7R04 - chains A and B; structure by electron microscopy, 3.70 A resolution.

== Chain A (and B) ==
Protein: Isoform I of Neurofibromin
Organism: Homo sapiens
Notes: chain B of this document is another copy of the same molecule, construct and numbering; everything in this record applies to it too
UniProt: P21359 (NF1_HUMAN), isoform P21359-2; residues 1-2818 here = UniProt positions 1-2818
Sequence (2818 residues; numbered 1 to 2818; the number before each row is that of its first residue):
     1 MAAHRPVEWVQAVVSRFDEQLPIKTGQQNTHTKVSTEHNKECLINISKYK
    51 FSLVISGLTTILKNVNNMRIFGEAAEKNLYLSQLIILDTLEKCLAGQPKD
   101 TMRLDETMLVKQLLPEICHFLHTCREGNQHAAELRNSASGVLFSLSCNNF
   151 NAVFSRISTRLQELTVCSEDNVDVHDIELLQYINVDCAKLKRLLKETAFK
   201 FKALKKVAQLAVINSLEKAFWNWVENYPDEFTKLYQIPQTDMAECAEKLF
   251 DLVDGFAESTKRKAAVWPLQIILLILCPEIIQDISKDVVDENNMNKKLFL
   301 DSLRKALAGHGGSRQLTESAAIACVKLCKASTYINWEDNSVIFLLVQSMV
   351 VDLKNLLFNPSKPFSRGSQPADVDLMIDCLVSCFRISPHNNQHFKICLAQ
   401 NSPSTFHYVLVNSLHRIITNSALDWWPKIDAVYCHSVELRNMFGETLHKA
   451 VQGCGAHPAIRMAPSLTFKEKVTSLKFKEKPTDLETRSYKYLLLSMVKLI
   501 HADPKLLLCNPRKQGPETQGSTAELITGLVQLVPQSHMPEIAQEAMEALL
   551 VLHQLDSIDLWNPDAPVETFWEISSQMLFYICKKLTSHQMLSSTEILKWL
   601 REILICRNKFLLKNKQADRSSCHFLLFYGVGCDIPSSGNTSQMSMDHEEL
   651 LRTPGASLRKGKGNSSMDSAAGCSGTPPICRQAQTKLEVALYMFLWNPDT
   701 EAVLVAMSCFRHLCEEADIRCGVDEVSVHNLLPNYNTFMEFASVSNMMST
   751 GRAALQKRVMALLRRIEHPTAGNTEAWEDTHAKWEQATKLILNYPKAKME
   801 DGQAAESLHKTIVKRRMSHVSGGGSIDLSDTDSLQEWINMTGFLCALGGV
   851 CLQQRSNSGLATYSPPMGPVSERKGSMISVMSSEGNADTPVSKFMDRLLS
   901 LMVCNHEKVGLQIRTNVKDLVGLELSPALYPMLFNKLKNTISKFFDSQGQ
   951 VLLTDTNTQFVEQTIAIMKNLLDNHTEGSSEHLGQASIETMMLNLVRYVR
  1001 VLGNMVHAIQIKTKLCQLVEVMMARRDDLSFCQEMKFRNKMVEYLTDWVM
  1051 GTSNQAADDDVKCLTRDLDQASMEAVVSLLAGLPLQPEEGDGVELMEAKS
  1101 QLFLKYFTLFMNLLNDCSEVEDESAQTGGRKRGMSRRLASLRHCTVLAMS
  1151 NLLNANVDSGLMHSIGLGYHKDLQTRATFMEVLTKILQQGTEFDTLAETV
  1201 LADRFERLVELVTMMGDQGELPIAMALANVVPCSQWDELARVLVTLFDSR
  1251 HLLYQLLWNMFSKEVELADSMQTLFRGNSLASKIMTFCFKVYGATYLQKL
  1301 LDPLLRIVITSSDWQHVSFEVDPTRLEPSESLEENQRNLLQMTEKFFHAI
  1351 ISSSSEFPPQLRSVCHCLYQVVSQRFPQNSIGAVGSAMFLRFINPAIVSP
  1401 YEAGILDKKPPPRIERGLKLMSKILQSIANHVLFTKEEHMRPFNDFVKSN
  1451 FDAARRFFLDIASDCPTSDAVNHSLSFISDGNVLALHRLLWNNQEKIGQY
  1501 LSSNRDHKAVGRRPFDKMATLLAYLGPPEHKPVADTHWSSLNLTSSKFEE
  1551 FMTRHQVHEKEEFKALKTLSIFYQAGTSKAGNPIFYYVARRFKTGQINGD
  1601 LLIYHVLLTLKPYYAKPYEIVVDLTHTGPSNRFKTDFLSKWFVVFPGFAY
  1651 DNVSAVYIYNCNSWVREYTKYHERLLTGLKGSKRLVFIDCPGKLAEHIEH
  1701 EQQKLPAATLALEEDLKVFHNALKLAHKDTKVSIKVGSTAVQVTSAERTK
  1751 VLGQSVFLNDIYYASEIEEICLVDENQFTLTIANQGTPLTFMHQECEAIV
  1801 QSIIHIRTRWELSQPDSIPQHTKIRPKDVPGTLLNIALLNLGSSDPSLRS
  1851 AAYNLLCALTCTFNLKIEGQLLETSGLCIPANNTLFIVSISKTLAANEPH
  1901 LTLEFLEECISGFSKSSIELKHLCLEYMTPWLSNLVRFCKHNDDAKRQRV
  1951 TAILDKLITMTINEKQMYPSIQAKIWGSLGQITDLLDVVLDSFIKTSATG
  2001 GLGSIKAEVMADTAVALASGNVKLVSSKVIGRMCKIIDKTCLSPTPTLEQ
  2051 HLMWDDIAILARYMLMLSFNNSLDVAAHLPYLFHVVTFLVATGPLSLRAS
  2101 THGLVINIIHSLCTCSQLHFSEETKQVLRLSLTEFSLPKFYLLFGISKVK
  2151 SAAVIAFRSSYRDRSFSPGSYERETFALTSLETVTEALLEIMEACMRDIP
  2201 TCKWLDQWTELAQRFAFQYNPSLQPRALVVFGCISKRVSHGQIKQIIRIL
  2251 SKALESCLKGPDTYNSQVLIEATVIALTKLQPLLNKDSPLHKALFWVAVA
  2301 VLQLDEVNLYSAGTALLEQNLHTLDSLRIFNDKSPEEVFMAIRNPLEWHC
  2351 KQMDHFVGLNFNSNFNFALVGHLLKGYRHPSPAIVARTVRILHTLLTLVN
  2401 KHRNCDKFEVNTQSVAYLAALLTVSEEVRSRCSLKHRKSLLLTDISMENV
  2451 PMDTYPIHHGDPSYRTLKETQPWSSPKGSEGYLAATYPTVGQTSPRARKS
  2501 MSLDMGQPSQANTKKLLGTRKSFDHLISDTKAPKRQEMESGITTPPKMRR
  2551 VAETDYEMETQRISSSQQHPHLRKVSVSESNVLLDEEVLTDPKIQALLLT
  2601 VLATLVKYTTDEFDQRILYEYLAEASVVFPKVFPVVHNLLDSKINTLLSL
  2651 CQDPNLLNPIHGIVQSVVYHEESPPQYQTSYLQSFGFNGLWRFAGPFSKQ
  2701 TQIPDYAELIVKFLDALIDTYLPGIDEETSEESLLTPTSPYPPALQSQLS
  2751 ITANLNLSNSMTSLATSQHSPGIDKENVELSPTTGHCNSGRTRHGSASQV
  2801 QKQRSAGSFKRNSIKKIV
Not modelled in the structure: 1-4, 25-31, 286-290, 453-485, 616-675, 722-726, 794-829, 852-888, 1051-1060, 1120-1133, 1465-1474, 1504-1511, 2162-2171, 2425-2582, 2724-2818 (chain B: 1-4, 25-31, 286-290, 453-485, 616-675, 722-726, 794-829, 852-888, 1051-1060, 1120-1133, 1190-1218, 1465-1486, 1502-1512, 1526-1566, 1816-1827, 2162-2171, 2425-2582, 2724-2818)
Residues lining bound ligands: GTP-gamma-S (GSP; 5'-guanosine-diphosphate-monothiophosphate): Asp-1203, Arg-1204, Arg-1207, Arg-1513, Lys-1517, Thr-1520, Leu-1521, Tyr-1524, His-1537, Trp-1538, Ser-1539, Ser-1540, Leu-1541, Asn-1542, Leu-1543, Lys-1547, Phe-1551, Arg-1554
From the paper describing this entry:
  - conformationally variable residues (domain motion): Tyr-1524, His-1530
  - binding site for GTP-gamma-S: Arg-1207, Arg-1513, Lys-1517, Tyr-1524, Trp-1538, Lys-1547
  - mutagenesis - Y1524A/W1538A: unchanged catalytic activity on ATP
  - disease-associated variants - W777R, R1276E, K1423E: abolished catalytic activity
  - disease-associated variants - R1276E, K1423E, R1809G: unchanged stability
  - disease-associated variants - P1084R, R1809G, R1849Q, G1869S: decreased catalytic activity
  - disease-associated variants - P1084R, R1849Q: decreased stability
  - disease-associated variants - L844F: abolished expression

== Chain A / chain B interface ==
Contacting residue pairs (116; chain A residue first):
  Arg-5(A) with Asp-2641(B)
  Pro-6(A) with Val-2667(B), hydrophobic
  Trp-9(A) with Leu-2640(B), hydrophobic; Asp-2641(B), hydrogen bond; Leu-2648(B)
  Val-10(A) with Val-2668(B), hydrophobic
  Ala-12(A) with Asn-2645(B); Leu-2648(B), hydrophobic
  Val-13(A) with Leu-2648(B)
  Arg-16(A) with Leu-2648(B); Ser-2649(B), hydrogen bond
  Thr-32(A) with Gln-2652(B)
  Ser-35(A) with Gln-2652(B)
  His-38(A) with Pro-2654(B); Leu-2657(B); His-2661(B)
  Cys-42(A) with His-2661(B), hydrogen bond; Gln-2665(B)
  Asn-45(A) with Gln-2665(B), hydrogen bond
  Ile-46(A) with Val-2664(B), hydrophobic; Gln-2665(B); Val-2668(B), hydrophobic
  Tyr-49(A) with Gln-2665(B); Tyr-2669(B), hydrophobic
  Lys-50(A) with Val-2668(B); Glu-2671(B)
  Thr-1295(A) with Gln-2117(B)
  Arg-1306(A) with Gln-1981(B), hydrogen bond (side chain-backbone); Gly-2020(B), hydrogen bond (side chain-backbone); Asn-2021(B)
  Asp-1845(A) with Tyr-2161(B)
  Pro-1846(A) with Phe-2157(B), hydrophobic; Tyr-2161(B)
  Tyr-1853(A) with His-2110(B), hydrogen bond
  Leu-1872(A) with His-2110(B); Cys-2113(B), hydrophobic; Thr-2114(B); Arg-2129(B); Leu-2132(B), hydrophobic
  Thr-1874(A) with Leu-2132(B)
  Gly-1876(A) with Ile-2106(B)
  Leu-1877(A) with Asn-2107(B); His-2110(B); Ala-2153(B)
  Cys-1878(A) with Phe-2069(B); Gly-2103(B); Asn-2107(B), hydrogen bond (backbone-side chain); Ala-2153(B), hydrophobic
  Ile-1879(A) with Phe-2069(B), hydrophobic
  Pro-1880(A) with Met-2066(B); Phe-2069(B)
  Ala-1881(A) with Asp-2012(B)
  Asn-1882(A) with Gln-1972(B); Asp-2012(B); Val-2015(B); Ala-2016(B)
  Phe-1886(A) with Phe-2069(B), hydrophobic
  Lys-1965(A) with Glu-1919(B)
  Gln-1966(A) with Glu-1919(B)
  Met-1967(A) with Glu-1919(B)
  Tyr-1968(A) with Glu-1919(B)
  Pro-1969(A) with Glu-1919(B)
  Gln-1972(A) with Asn-1882(B), hydrogen bond
  Asp-2012(A) with Asn-1882(B)
  Val-2015(A) with Asn-1882(B)
  Ala-2016(A) with Asn-1882(B)
  Met-2066(A) with Pro-1880(B), hydrophobic
  Phe-2069(A) with Cys-1878(B); Ile-1879(B), hydrophobic; Pro-1880(B); Phe-1886(B), hydrophobic
  Asn-2070(A) with Phe-1886(B)
  Ile-2106(A) with Thr-1874(B); Gly-1876(B); Leu-1877(B), hydrophobic
  Asn-2107(A) with Leu-1877(B); Cys-1878(B), hydrogen bond (side chain-backbone)
  His-2110(A) with Tyr-1853(B), hydrogen bond
  Thr-2114(A) with Gly-1869(B); Gln-1870(B), hydrogen bond (backbone-side chain); Leu-1872(B)
  Ser-2116(A) with Gln-1870(B)
  Arg-2129(A) with Leu-1872(B)
  Leu-2132(A) with Thr-1874(B)
  Ala-2153(A) with Gly-1876(B); Leu-1877(B); Cys-1878(B), hydrophobic
  Ala-2156(A) with Cys-1878(B), hydrophobic
  Phe-2157(A) with Pro-1846(B), hydrophobic; Cys-1878(B), hydrophobic; Ile-1879(B)
  Tyr-2161(A) with Asp-1845(B); Pro-1846(B)
  Leu-2640(A) with Trp-9(B), hydrophobic
  Asp-2641(A) with Arg-5(B); Trp-9(B), hydrogen bond
  Ile-2644(A) with Trp-9(B), hydrophobic
  Leu-2648(A) with Trp-9(B); Ala-12(B), hydrophobic; Val-13(B), hydrophobic
  Ser-2649(A) with Arg-16(B), hydrogen bond (backbone-side chain)
  Gln-2652(A) with Arg-16(B), hydrogen bond; Ser-35(B), hydrogen bond
  Pro-2654(A) with His-38(B)
  Leu-2657(A) with His-38(B)
  His-2661(A) with Cys-42(B)
  Val-2664(A) with Trp-9(B), hydrophobic; Val-10(B), hydrophobic
  Gln-2665(A) with Cys-42(B), hydrogen bond; Asn-45(B), hydrogen bond; Tyr-49(B)
  Val-2667(A) with Pro-6(B), hydrophobic
  Val-2668(A) with Lys-50(B)
  Tyr-2669(A) with Tyr-49(B), hydrophobic
  Glu-2671(A) with Val-7(B); Lys-50(B), salt bridge
Interface residues without a listed pair, chain A (88 interface residues in all): Asn-39, Glu-41, Lys-1299, Thr-1310, Glu-1356, Phe-1357, Pro-1359, Gly-1869, Gln-1870, Ser-1875, Leu-1885, Ile-1918, Glu-1919, His-1922, Cys-2115, Ala-2152, His-2637, Asn-2645, Leu-2650, Asn-2658
Interface residues without a listed pair, chain B (86 interface residues in all): Glu-19, Val-34, Glu-41, Ile-46, Arg-1849, Ser-1850, Ala-1881, His-1922, Gln-1966, Pro-1969, Ser-1970, Ile-1982, Ser-2019, Leu-2065, Asn-2070, His-2119, Ser-2136, Ala-2156, His-2637, Leu-2650, Asn-2658

== Summary ==
88 residues of chain A and 86 residues of chain B are in contact, with 18 hydrogen bonds and 1 salt bridge.
Polar contacts include Glu-2671(A)/Lys-50(B), Trp-9(A)/Asp-2641(B) and Arg-16(A)/Ser-2649(B). The paper
reports a binding site for GTP-gamma-S at Arg-1207(A), Arg-1513(A) and Lys-1517(A) among others; P1084R,
R1809G and R1849Q of chain A, among others, reduce catalytic activity; 9 substitutions were tested in all.
Both chains are Isoform I of Neurofibromin (Homo sapiens). Entry 7R04 (Neurofibromin in open conformation) was
determined by electron microscopy together with 7R03 from the same study.
